4O2A - chains C and D of the 6 polymer chains in the assembly; structure by X-ray diffraction, 2.50 A resolution.

Chain C:
Name: Tubulin alpha-1B chain
From: Bos taurus
UniProtKB: P81947 (TBA1B_BOVIN); numbering as in UniProt (aligned over 1-451)
Chain sequence (451 residues; row label = number of the first residue in the row):
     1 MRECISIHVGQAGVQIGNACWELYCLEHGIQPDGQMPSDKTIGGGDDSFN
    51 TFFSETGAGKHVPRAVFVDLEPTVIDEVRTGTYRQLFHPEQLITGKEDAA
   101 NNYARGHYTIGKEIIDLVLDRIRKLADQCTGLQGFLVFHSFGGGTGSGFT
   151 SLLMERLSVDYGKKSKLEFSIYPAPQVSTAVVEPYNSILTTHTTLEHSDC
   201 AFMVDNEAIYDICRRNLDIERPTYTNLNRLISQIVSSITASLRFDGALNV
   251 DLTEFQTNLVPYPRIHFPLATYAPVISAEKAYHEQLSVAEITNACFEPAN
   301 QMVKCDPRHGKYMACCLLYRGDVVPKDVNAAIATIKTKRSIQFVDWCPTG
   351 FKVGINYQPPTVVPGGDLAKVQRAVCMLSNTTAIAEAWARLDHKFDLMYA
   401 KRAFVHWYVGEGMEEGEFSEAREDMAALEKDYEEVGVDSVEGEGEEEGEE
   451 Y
Not modelled in the structure: 441-451
Metal / ion sites: Ca2+: Asp39, Thr41, Gly44, Glu55
Ligand contacts:
  - 2RR (3-[(4-{1-[2-(4-aminophenyl)-2-oxoethyl]-1H-benzimidazol-2-yl}-1,2,5-oxadiazol-3-yl)amino]propanenitrile): Asn101, Ser178, Thr179, Ala180, Val181, Glu183
  - GTP (guanosine-5'-triphosphate): Gly10, Gln11, Ala12, Gln15, Ile16, Asp69, Asp98, Ala99, Ala100, Asn101, Ser140, Gly142, Gly143, Gly144, Thr145, Gly146, Ile171, Pro173, Val177, Ser178, Thr179, Glu183, Asn206, Tyr224, Leu227, Asn228, Ile231

Chain D:
Name: Tubulin beta-2B chain
From: Bos taurus
UniProtKB: Q6B856 (TBB2B_BOVIN); the author numbering skips numbers that UniProt does not, so the offset changes along the chain: 1-42 = UniProt 1-42; 45-360 = UniProt 43-358; 369-455 = UniProt 359-445
Chain sequence (445 residues; numbered 1 to 455; 10 numbers in that range are skipped by the numbering (no residue carries them; nothing is unmodelled there); the number before each row is that of its first residue):
     1 MREIVHIQAGQCGNQIGAKFWEVISDEHGIDPTGSYHGDSDL
    45 QLERINVYYNEATGNKYVPRAILVDLEPGTMDSVRSGPFGQIFRPDNFVF
    95 GQSGAGNNWAKGHYTEGAELVDSVLDVVRKESESCDCLQGFQLTHSLGGG
   145 TGSGMGTLLISKIREEYPDRIMNTFSVMPSPKVSDTVVEPYNATLSVHQL
   195 VENTDETYCIDNEALYDICFRTLKLTTPTYGDLNHLVSATMSGVTTCLRF
   245 PGQLNADLRKLAVNMVPFPRLHFFMPGFAPLTSRGSQQYRALTVPELTQQ
   295 MFDSKNMMAACDPRHGRYLTVAAIFRGRMSMKEVDEQMLNVQNKNSSYFV
   345 EWIPNNVKTAVCDIPP
   369 RGLKMSATFIGNSTAIQELFKRISEQFTAMFRRKAFLHWYTGEGMDEMEF
   419 TEAESNMNDLVSEYQQYQDATADEQGEFEEEEGEDEA
Not modelled in the structure: 276-285, 442-455
Curated features (UniProtKB/Swiss-Prot):
  - motif: Met1 to Ile4 (MREI motif)
  - binding site (GTP): Gln11, Glu71, Ser140, Gly144, Thr145, Gly146, Asn206, Asn228
  - binding site (Mg(2+)): Glu71
  - modified residue: Ser40 (Phosphoserine), Thr57 (Phosphothreonine), Lys60 (N6-acetyllysine), Ser174 (Phosphoserine), Thr287 (Phosphothreonine), Thr292 (Phosphothreonine), Arg320 (Omega-N-methylarginine), Glu448 (5-glutamyl polyglutamate)
  - cross-link (Glycyl lysine isopeptide (Lys-Gly)): Lys60 (interchain with G-Cter in ubiquitin), Lys326 (interchain with G-Cter in ubiquitin)
Metal / ion sites: Mg2+: Gln11 (together with GDP)
Ligand contacts:
  - 2RR (3-[(4-{1-[2-(4-aminophenyl)-2-oxoethyl]-1H-benzimidazol-2-yl}-1,2,5-oxadiazol-3-yl)amino]propanenitrile): Tyr202, Val238, Cys241, Leu248, Ala250, Lys254, Leu255, Asn258, Met259, Val315, Ala316, Ile318, Asn349, Asn350, Val351, Lys352, Ile378
  - GDP (guanosine-5'-diphosphate): Gly10, Gln11, Cys12, Gln15, Ile16, Asp69, Ala99, Asn101, Ser140, Gly142, Gly143, Gly144, Thr145, Gly146, Ser147, Val171, Pro173, Val177, Ser178, Glu183, Asn206, Leu209, Tyr224, Leu227, Asn228, Val231

How chain C and chain D interact:
Pairs across the interface (50):
  Lys96(C) - Met1(D)  hydrogen bond (backbone-backbone)
  Lys96(C) - Asp130(D)  salt bridge
  Glu97(C) - Met1(D)
  Glu97(C) - Cys131(D)
  Asp98(C) - Asp251(D)
  Asp98(C) - Lys254(D)  salt bridge
  Ala100(C) - Arg253(D)
  Ala100(C) - Lys254(D)
  Ala100(C) - Val257(D)
  Asn101(C) - Lys254(D)
  Asn101(C) - Asn258(D)  hydrogen bond
  Arg105(C) - Arg253(D)
  Pro175(C) - Asn349(D)
  Ser178(C) - Gln247(D)
  Ser178(C) - Lys352(D)
  Thr179(C) - Lys352(D)
  Ala180(C) - Asn258(D)
  Val181(C) - Asn258(D)  hydrogen bond (backbone-side chain)
  Val181(C) - Ile347(D)  hydrophobic
  Glu220(C) - Lys326(D)
  Arg221(C) - Gln247(D)
  Arg221(C) - Met325(D)  hydrogen bond
  Arg221(C) - Asp329(D)  salt bridge
  Lys394(C) - Asn349(D)  hydrogen bond
  Leu397(C) - Glu345(D)
  Leu397(C) - Trp346(D)
  Leu397(C) - Pro348(D)  hydrophobic
  Leu397(C) - Ala440(D)  hydrophobic
  Met398(C) - Trp346(D)  hydrogen bond (backbone-backbone)
  Met398(C) - Pro348(D)
  Lys401(C) - Phe262(D)
  Lys401(C) - Trp346(D)
  Lys401(C) - Ala438(D)
  Lys401(C) - Thr439(D)  hydrogen bond (side chain-backbone)
  Arg402(C) - Phe262(D)
  Ala403(C) - Pro261(D)
  Ala403(C) - Phe262(D)  hydrophobic
  Phe404(C) - Val257(D)
  Phe404(C) - Asn258(D)
  Phe404(C) - Val260(D)
  Phe404(C) - Pro261(D)  hydrogen bond (backbone-backbone)
  Phe404(C) - Thr314(D)
  Phe404(C) - Ile347(D)  hydrophobic
  His406(C) - Val260(D)
  His406(C) - Pro261(D)  hydrogen bond (side chain-backbone)
  His406(C) - Phe262(D)
  His406(C) - Pro263(D)
  Trp407(C) - Ala256(D)
  Trp407(C) - Val257(D)
  Trp407(C) - Val260(D)  hydrogen bond (side chain-backbone)
Other interface residues (no listed pair), chain C (26 interface residues in all): Val177, Val182, Tyr210, Glu411
Other interface residues (no listed pair), chain D (29 interface residues in all): Arg164, Met259

In short:
26 residues of chain C face 29 of chain D across their interface; the contacts include 10 hydrogen bonds and 3
salt bridges. Among the polar pairs are Lys96(C)-Asp130(D), Asp98(C)-Lys254(D) and Arg221(C)-Asp329(D).
Compound 2RR is bound between chain C and chain D.
Here chain C is Tubulin alpha-1B chain and chain D is Tubulin beta-2B chain, both from Bos taurus. Entry 4O2A
(Tubulin-BAL27862 complex) was determined by X-ray diffraction (same publication as 4O2B).
